PDB entry 5YL4 | X-ray diffraction, 2.64 A resolution | chains B and C of the 6 polymer chains in the assembly

Chain B:
Molecule: Tubulin beta chain
Source organism: Sus barbatus
UniProtKB: A0A0R4I995 (A0A0R4I995_SUSBA); numbering as in UniProt (aligned over 1-445)
Amino-acid sequence (445 residues; numbered 1 to 445; the number before each row is that of its first residue):
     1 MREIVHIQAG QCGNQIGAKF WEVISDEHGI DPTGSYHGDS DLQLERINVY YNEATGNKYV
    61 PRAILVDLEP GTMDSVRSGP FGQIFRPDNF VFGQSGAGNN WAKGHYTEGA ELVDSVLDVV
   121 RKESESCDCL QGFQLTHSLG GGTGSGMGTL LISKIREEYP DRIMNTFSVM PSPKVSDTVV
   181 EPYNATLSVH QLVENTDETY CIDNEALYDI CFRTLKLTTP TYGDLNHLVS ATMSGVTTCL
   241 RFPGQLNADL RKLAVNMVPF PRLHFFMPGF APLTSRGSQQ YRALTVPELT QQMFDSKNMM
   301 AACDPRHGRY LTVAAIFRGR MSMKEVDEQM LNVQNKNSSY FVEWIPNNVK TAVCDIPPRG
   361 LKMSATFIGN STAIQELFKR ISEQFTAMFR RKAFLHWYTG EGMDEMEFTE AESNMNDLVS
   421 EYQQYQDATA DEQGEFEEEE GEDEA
Not modelled in the structure: 276-279, 429-445
Bound ions: Mg2+: Q11 (together with GDP); Ca2+ near E111 (its only coordinating residue here)
Residues lining bound ligands:
  - 8WR ((3Z,6Z)-3-[(4-tert-butyl-1H-imidazol-5-yl)methylidene]-6-[[3-(phenylcarbonyl)phenyl]methylidene]piperazine-2,5-dione): H6, F20, Y50, Q134, L135, T136, N165, T166, F167, E198, Y200, M233, G235, V236, T237, C239, L240, L246, L250, L253, A254, M257, A314, A315, I316, K350, T351, A352, I368
  - GDP (guanosine-5'-diphosphate): G10, Q11, C12, Q15, I16, D67, N99, S138, G140, G141, G142, T143, G144, S145, V169, P171, V175, D177, E181, N204, L207, Y222, L225, N226

Chain C:
Molecule: Tubulin alpha chain
Source organism: Sus barbatus
UniProtKB: A0A0R4I993 (A0A0R4I993_SUSBA); residue numbers follow UniProt; this construct covers 1-450
Amino-acid sequence (450 residues; numbered 1 to 450; the number before each row is that of its first residue):
     1 MRECISIHVG QAGVQIGNAC WELYCLEHGI QPDGQMPSDK TIGGGDDSFN TFFSETGAGK
    61 HVPRAVFVDL EPTVIDEVRT GTYRQLFHPE QLITGKEDAA NNYARGHYTI GKEIIDLVLD
   121 RIRKLADQCT GLQGFLVFHS FGGGTGSGFT SLLMERLSVD YGKKSKLEFS IYPAPQVSTA
   181 VVEPYNSILT THTTLEHSDC AFMVDNEAIY DICRRNLDIE RPTYTNLNRL ISQIVSSITA
   241 SLRFDGALNV DLTEFQTNLV PYPRIHFPLA TYAPVISAEK AYHEQLSVAE ITNACFEPAN
   301 QMVKCDPRHG KYMACCLLYR GDVVPKDVNA AIATIKTKRS IQFVDWCPTG FKVGINYQPP
   361 TVVPGGDLAK VQRAVCMLSN TTAIAEAWAR LDHKFDLMYA KRAFVHWYVG EGMEEGEFSE
   421 AREDMAALEK DYEEVGVDSV EGEGEEEGEE
Not modelled in the structure: 441-450
Bound ions: Ca2+: D39, T41, G44, E55
Residues lining bound ligands: GTP (guanosine-5'-triphosphate): G10, Q11, A12, Q15, I16, D69, D98, A99, A100, N101, S140, G142, G143, G144, T145, G146, I171, P173, V177, S178, T179, E183, N206, Y224, L227, N228, I231

Chain B / chain C interface:
Contacting residue pairs - 39 pairs, chain B then chain C:
  Q94(B) with M1(C)
  S95(B) with R2(C)
  N99(B) with E254(C)
  D177(B) with K352(C), hydrogen bond (backbone-side chain)
  T178(B) with E254(C); N258(C)
  V179(B) with N258(C), hydrogen bond (backbone-side chain); P348(C), hydrophobic
  V180(B) with T257(C)
  T219(B) with P325(C); K326(C)
  A387(B) with W346(C)
  M388(B) with W346(C)
  R390(B) with D345(C), salt bridge; S439(C)
  R391(B) with Y262(C), hydrogen bond (backbone-side chain); D345(C), salt bridge; W346(C); E434(C), hydrogen bond (side chain-backbone); V435(C); V437(C), hydrogen bond (side chain-backbone); D438(C); S439(C), hydrogen bond
  K392(B) with Y262(C)
  A393(B) with P261(C); Y262(C); W346(C), hydrophobic
  F394(B) with T257(C); N258(C); V260(C); P261(C), hydrogen bond (backbone-backbone); W346(C), hydrophobic
  H396(B) with V260(C), hydrogen bond (side chain-backbone); P261(C); Y262(C); P263(C)
  W397(B) with Q256(C); T257(C), hydrogen bond (side chain-backbone); V260(C)
Interface residues without a listed pair, chain B (20 interface residues in all): G98, T218, L395
Interface residues without a listed pair, chain C (23 interface residues in all): N329, C347

Overview:
The interface between chain B and chain C involves 20 residues on one side and 23 on the other; the contacts
include 9 hydrogen bonds and 2 salt bridges. Polar pairs include R390(B)-D345(C), R391(B)-D345(C) and
D177(B)-K352(C). Bound to chain B: GDP and compound 8WR.
Here chain B is Tubulin beta chain and chain C is Tubulin alpha chain, both from Sus barbatus. Entry 5YL4
(Crystal structure of T2R-ttl-8WR complex) was determined by X-ray diffraction.
